Entry 6OGY (electron microscopy, 3.40 A resolution); this record covers chains A and C of the 13 polymer chains in the assembly.

# Chain A
Molecule: RNA-dependent RNA polymerase of rotavirus A
From: Rotavirus A
Notes: EC 2.7.7.48
UniProtKB: G0YZJ9 (G0YZJ9_9REOV); residues 1-1088 here = UniProt positions 1-1088
Amino-acid sequence (1088 residues; numbered 1 to 1088; the number before each row is that of its first residue):
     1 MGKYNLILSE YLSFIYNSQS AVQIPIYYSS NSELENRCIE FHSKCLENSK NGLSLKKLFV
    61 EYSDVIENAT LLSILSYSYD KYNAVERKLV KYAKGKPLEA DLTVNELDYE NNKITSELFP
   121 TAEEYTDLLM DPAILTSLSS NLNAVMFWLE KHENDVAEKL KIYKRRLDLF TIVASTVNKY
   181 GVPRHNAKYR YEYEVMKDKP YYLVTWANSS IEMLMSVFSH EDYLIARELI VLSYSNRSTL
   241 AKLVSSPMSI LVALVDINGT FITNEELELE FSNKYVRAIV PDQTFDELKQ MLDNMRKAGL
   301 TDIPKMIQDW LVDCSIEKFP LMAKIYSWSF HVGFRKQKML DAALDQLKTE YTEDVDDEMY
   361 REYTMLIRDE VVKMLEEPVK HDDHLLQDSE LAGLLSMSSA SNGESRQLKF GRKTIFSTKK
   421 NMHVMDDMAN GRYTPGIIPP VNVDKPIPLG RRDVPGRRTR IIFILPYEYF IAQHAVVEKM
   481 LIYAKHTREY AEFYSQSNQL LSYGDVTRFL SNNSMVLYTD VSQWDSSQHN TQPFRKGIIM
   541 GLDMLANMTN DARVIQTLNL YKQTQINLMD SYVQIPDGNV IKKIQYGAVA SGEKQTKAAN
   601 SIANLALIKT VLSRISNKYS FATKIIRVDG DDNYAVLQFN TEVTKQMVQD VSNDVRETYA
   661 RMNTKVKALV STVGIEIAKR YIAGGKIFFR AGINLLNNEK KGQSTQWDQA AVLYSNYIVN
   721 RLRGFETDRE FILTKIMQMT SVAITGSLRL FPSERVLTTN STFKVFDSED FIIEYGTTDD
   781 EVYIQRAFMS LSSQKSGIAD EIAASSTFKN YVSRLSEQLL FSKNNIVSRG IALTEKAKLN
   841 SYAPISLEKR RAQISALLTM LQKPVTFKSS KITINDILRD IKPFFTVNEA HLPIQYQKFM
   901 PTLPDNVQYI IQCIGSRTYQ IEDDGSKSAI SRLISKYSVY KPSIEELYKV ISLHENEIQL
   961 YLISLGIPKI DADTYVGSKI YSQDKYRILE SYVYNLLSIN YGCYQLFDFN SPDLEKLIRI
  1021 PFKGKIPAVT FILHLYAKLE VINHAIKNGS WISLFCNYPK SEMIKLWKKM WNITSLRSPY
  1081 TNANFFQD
Not modelled in the structure: 1, 34-67
What the authors report for this chain:
  - conformationally variable residues (loop rearrangement, order/disorder transition): Gln19 to Ala21, Gln346 to Glu358, Thr487 to Leu510, Asn1072 to Asp1088

# Chain C
Molecule: Inner capsid protein VP2
From: Rotavirus A
UniProtKB: G0YZK0 (G0YZK0_9REOV); residues 1-887 here = UniProt positions 1-887
Amino-acid sequence (887 residues; row label = number of the first residue in the row):
     1 MAYRKRGARR ETNLKQDDRM QEKEENKNVN TNSENKNATK PQLSEKVLSQ KEEVITDNQE
    61 EIKIADEVKK SNKEESKQLL EVLKTKEEHQ KEVQYEILQK TIPTFEPKES ILKKLEDIKP
   121 EQVKKQTKLF RIFEPRQLPV YRANGEKELR NRWYWKLKRD TLPDGDYDVR EYFLNLYDQV
   181 LTEMPDYLLL KDMAVENKNS RDAGKVVDSE TAAICDAIFQ DEETEGVVRR FIAEMRQRVQ
   241 ADRNVVNYPS ILHPIDHAFN EYFLQHQLVE PLNNDIIFNY IPERIRNDVN YILNMDRNLP
   301 STARYIRPNL LQDRLNLHDN FESLWDTITT SNYILARSVV PDLKELVSTE AQIQKMSQDL
   361 QLEALTIQSE TQFLTGINSQ AANDCFKTLI AAMLSQRTMS LDFVTTNYMS LISGMWLLTV
   421 VPNDMFIRES LVACQLAIIN TIIYPAFGMQ RMHYRNGDPQ TPFQIAEQQI QNFQVANWLH
   481 FVNNNQFRQV VIDGVLNQVL NDNIRNGHVV NQLMEALMQL SRQQFPTMPV DYKRSIQRGI
   541 LLLSNRLGQL VDLTRLLAYN YETLMACITM NMQHVQTLTT EKLQLTSVTS LCMLIGNATV
   601 IPSPQTLFHY YNVNVNFHSN YNERINDAVA IITAANRLNL YQKKMKSIVE DFLKRLQIFD
   661 ISRVPDDQMY RLRDRLRLLP VEIRRLDIFN LILMNMEQIE RASDKIAQGV IIAYRDMQLE
   721 RDEMYGYVNI ARNLDGFQQI NLEELMRTGD YAQITNMLLN NQPVALVGAL PFITDSSVIS
   781 LVAKLDATVF AQIVKLRKVD TLKPILYKIN SDSNDFYLVA NYDWVPTSTT KVYKQIPQQF
   841 DFRASMHMLT SNLTFTVYSD LLAFVSADTV EPINAVAFDN MRIMNEL
Not modelled in the structure: 1-93

# How chain A and chain C interact
Pairs across the interface - 77 pairs, chain A then chain C:
  Leu347(A) - Lys100(C)
  Lys348(A) - Leu98(C)
  Thr349(A) - Lys100(C)  hydrogen bond
  Tyr351(A) - Lys100(C)
  Tyr351(A) - Thr101(C)
  Tyr351(A) - Ile102(C)  hydrophobic
  Tyr351(A) - Pro103(C)
  Thr352(A) - Pro103(C)
  Glu353(A) - Pro103(C)
  Asp357(A) - Phe105(C)
  Tyr360(A) - Phe105(C)
  Arg361(A) - Glu106(C)  hydrogen bond (side chain-backbone)
  Arg361(A) - Pro107(C)
  Arg361(A) - Lys108(C)
  Thr364(A) - Phe105(C)
  Arg368(A) - Arg663(C)
  Lys380(A) - Tyr333(C)
  Lys380(A) - Arg337(C)
  Lys380(A) - Glu581(C)  salt bridge
  Asp382(A) - Gln380(C)
  Val443(A) - Ile97(C)  hydrophobic
  Gln528(A) - Pro103(C)
  Thr531(A) - Ile102(C)
  Gln532(A) - Pro103(C)
  Gln532(A) - Phe105(C)
  Lys536(A) - Phe105(C)  hydrogen bond (side chain-backbone)
  Lys536(A) - Pro107(C)
  Met540(A) - Pro107(C)  hydrophobic
  Met540(A) - Glu109(C)
  Met540(A) - Arg663(C)
  Asn547(A) - Leu112(C)
  Asn547(A) - Lys114(C)
  Asn547(A) - Ile334(C)
  Met548(A) - Ile334(C)
  Thr549(A) - Lys114(C)  hydrogen bond (backbone-side chain)
  Asn550(A) - Lys114(C)
  Asn550(A) - Glu116(C)
  Asn550(A) - Ile334(C)  hydrogen bond (side chain-backbone)
  Asn550(A) - Ser338(C)
  Tyr572(A) - Gln99(C)  hydrogen bond
  Asn579(A) - Gln94(C)
  Val580(A) - Gln94(C)
  Ile581(A) - Gln94(C)  hydrogen bond (backbone-backbone)
  Ile581(A) - Tyr95(C)
  Ile581(A) - Glu96(C)  hydrogen bond (backbone-backbone)
  Lys582(A) - Glu96(C)
  Lys583(A) - Tyr95(C)
  Lys583(A) - Glu96(C)  hydrogen bond (backbone-backbone)
  Lys583(A) - Ile97(C)
  Lys583(A) - Leu98(C)  hydrogen bond (backbone-backbone)
  Ile584(A) - Leu98(C)
  Gln585(A) - Leu98(C)  hydrogen bond (backbone-backbone)
  Gln585(A) - Gln99(C)
  Gln585(A) - Lys100(C)
  Lys936(A) - Asn378(C)
  Tyr937(A) - Asn378(C)
  Tyr937(A) - Gln380(C)
  Ile970(A) - Glu350(C)
  Asp973(A) - Glu350(C)
  Thr974(A) - Thr349(C)
  Thr974(A) - Glu350(C)
  Thr974(A) - Ile353(C)
  Gly977(A) - Gln354(C)
  Ser978(A) - Ile353(C)
  Ser978(A) - Ser357(C)  hydrogen bond (backbone-side chain)
  Ser978(A) - Leu374(C)
  Lys979(A) - Gln354(C)
  Lys979(A) - Leu362(C)
  Ser982(A) - Ala364(C)
  Gln983(A) - Leu362(C)
  Gln983(A) - Glu363(C)
  Gln983(A) - Thr366(C)
  Gln983(A) - Thr371(C)
  Tyr986(A) - Ala364(C)
  Tyr986(A) - Leu365(C)
  Lys1025(A) - Leu365(C)
  Pro1027(A) - Leu365(C)
Other interface residues (no listed pair), chain A (49 interface residues in all): His381, Pro533, Ala546, Gly587, Ile980
Other interface residues (no listed pair), chain C (42 interface residues in all): Thr104, Ser348, Gln368, Lys582

# Summary
49 residues of chain A face 42 of chain C across their interface; the contacts include 12 hydrogen bonds and 1
salt bridge. Among the polar pairs are Lys380(A)-Glu581(C), Thr349(A)-Lys100(C) and Arg361(A)-Glu106(C). The
paper reports conformational variability at Gln19(A), Gln346(A) and Thr487(A) among others.
Chain A is RNA-dependent RNA polymerase of rotavirus A and chain C is Inner capsid protein VP2, both from
Rotavirus A; the structure, In situ structure of Rotavirus RNA-dependent RNA polymerase at duplex-open state,
was determined by electron microscopy, deposited together with 6OGZ.
